1BML - chains B and C of the 4 polymer chains in the assembly; structure by X-ray diffraction, 2.90 A resolution.

# Chain B
Molecule: Plasmin
Organism: Homo sapiens
Notes: EC 3.4.21.7; fragment: catalytic domain
Reference sequence: P00747 (PLMN_HUMAN); residues 542-791 here correspond to UniProt positions 561-810 (UniProt number = residue number + 19)
Sequence (250 residues; row label = number of the first residue in the row):
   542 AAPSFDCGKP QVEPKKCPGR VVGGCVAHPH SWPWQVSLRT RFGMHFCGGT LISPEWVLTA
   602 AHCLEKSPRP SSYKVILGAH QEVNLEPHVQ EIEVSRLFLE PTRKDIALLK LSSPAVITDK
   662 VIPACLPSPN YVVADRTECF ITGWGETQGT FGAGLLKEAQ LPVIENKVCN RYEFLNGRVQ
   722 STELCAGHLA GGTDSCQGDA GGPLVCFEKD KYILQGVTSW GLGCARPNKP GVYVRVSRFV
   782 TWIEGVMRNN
Construct notes: engineered mutation A741 (Ser760 in P00747)
Cystine bridges: C548-C666, C558-C566, C588-C604, C680-C747, C710-C726, C737-C765

# Chain C
Molecule: Streptokinase
Organism: Streptococcus dysgalactiae subsp. equisimilis
Reference sequence: P00779 (STRP_STREQ); aligned to UniProt positions 38-398 over residues 12-372 (the alignment contains insertions or deletions, so no single offset holds)
Sequence (362 residues; row label = number of the first residue in the row):
    12 SVNNSQLVVS VAGTVEGTNQ DISLKFFEID LTSRPAHGGK TEQGLSPKSK PFATDSGAMP
    72 HKLEKADLLK AIQEQLIANV HSNDDYFEVI DFASDATITD RNGKVYFADK DGSVTLPTQP
   132 VQEFLLSGHV RVRPYKEKPI QNQAKSVDVE YTVQFTPLNP DDDFRPGLKD TKLLKTLAIG
   192 DTITSQELLA QAQSILNKTH PGYTIYERDS SIVTHDNDIF RTILPMDQEF TYHVKNREQA
   252 YEINKKSGLN EEINNTDLIS EKYYVLKKGE KPYDPFDRSH LKLFTIKYVD VNTNELLKSE
   312 QLLTASERNL DFRDLYDPRD KAKLLYNNLD AFGIMDYTLT GKVEDNHDDT NRIITVYMGK
   372 RP
Not modelled in the structure: 46-70, 175-181, 252-262, 373

# Interface between chain B and chain C
Residue-residue contacts (4):
  Y713(B) - D328(C)
  E714(B) - D325(C)
  P768(B) - Y327(C)  hydrophobic
  N769(B) - Y327(C)
Also at the interface, not in a pair above, chain C (4 interface residues in all): R330

# In short
Chain B and chain C each contribute 4 residues to their interface.
Here chain B is Plasmin (Homo sapiens) and chain C is Streptokinase (Streptococcus dysgalactiae subsp.
equisimilis). Entry 1BML (Complex of the catalytic domain of human plasmin and streptokinase) was determined
by X-ray diffraction.
